PDB entry 6U59 | electron microscopy, 3.86 A resolution | chains C and D of the 12 polymer chains in the assembly

# Chain C
Protein: SOSIP.664 gp120
From: Human immunodeficiency virus 1
Reference sequence: B3UES2 (B3UES2_9HIV1); the construct lacks a stretch of the UniProt sequence and is renumbered around it, so the offset changes along the chain: 31-148 = UniProt 29-146; 149-184 = UniProt 151-186; 189-309 = UniProt 198-318; 312-323 = UniProt 319-330; 3 more segments
Chain sequence (524 residues; each row starts with the number of its first residue; note: 10 numbers in that range are skipped by the numbering (no residue carries them; nothing is unmodelled there); a row labelled like 148A-148D holds insertion residues (148A, then the next letters in order); numbers below 1 keep their minus sign (Met-4 is residue -4)):
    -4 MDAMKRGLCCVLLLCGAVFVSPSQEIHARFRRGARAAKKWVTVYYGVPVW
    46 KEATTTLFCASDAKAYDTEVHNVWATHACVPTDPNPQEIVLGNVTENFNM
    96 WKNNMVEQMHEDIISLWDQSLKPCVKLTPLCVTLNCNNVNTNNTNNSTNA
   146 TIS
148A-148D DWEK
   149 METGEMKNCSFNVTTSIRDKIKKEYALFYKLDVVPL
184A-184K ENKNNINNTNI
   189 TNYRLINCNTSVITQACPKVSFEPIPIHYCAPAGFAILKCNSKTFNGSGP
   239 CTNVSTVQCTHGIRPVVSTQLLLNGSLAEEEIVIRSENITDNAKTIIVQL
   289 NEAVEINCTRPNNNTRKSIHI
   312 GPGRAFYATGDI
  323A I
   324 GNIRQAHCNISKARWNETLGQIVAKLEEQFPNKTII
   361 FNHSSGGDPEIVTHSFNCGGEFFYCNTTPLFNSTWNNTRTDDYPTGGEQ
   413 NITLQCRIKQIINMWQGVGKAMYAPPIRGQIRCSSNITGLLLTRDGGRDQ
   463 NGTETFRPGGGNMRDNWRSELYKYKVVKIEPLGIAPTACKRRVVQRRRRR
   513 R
Disordered / not traced: -4 to 30, 57-62, 139-147, 184A-184K, 505-513
Construct notes: engineered mutation Cys501 (Ala505 in B3UES2), Arg509 (Glu513 in B3UES2), Arg510 (Lys514 in B3UES2), Arg512 (Ala516 in B3UES2), Arg513 (Val517 in B3UES2)
Disulfide bonds: Cys119-Cys205, Cys126-Cys196, Cys131-Cys157, Cys218-Cys247, Cys228-Cys239, Cys296-Cys331, Cys378-Cys445, Cys385-Cys418
Glycans and other covalent adducts: N-acetylglucosamine (NAG) linked to Asn88, Asn156, Asn160, Asn197, Asn234, Asn241, Asn262, Asn276, Asn295, Asn301, Asn332, Asn339, Asn355, Asn362, Asn386, Asn392, Asn396, Asn413, Asn448
Reported in the primary citation:
  - post-translational modification sites: Asn88, Asn234, Asn241, Asn276, Asn295, Asn339, Asn355, Asn448

# Chain D
Protein: SOSIP.664 gp41
From: Human immunodeficiency virus 1
Reference sequence: B3UEZ6 (B3UEZ6_9HIV1); residues 512-664 here correspond to UniProt positions 516-668 (UniProt number = residue number + 4)
Chain sequence (153 residues; numbered 512 to 664; the number before each row is that of its first residue):
   512 AVGLGAFILGFLGAAGSTMGAASMALTVQARLLLSGIVQQQNNLLRAPEA
   562 QQHMLQLTVWGIKQLQARVLAVERYLRDQQLLGIWGCSGKIICCTNVPWN
   612 DSWSNKTINEIWDNMTWMQWEKEIDNYTQHIYTLLEVSQIQQEKNEQELL
   662 ELD
Disordered / not traced: 512-524, 544-563
Construct notes: engineered mutation Pro559 (Ile563 in B3UEZ6), Cys605 (Thr609 in B3UEZ6)
Disulfide bonds: Cys598-Cys604
Glycans and other covalent adducts: N-acetylglucosamine (NAG) linked to Asn611, Asn616, Asn625, Asn637

# Interface between chain C and chain D
Disulfides between the chains: Cys501(C)-Cys605(D)
Pairs across the interface - 109 pairs, chain C then chain D:
  Lys34(C) - Pro609(D)
  Lys34(C) - Trp610(D)  hydrogen bond (backbone-backbone)
  Lys34(C) - Asp612(D)  salt bridge
  Lys34(C) - Ser615(D)
  Lys34(C) - Lys617(D)  hydrogen bond (side chain-backbone)
  Lys34(C) - Ile619(D)
  Trp35(C) - Asn607(D)
  Trp35(C) - Val608(D)
  Trp35(C) - Pro609(D)
  Trp35(C) - Trp610(D)
  Val36(C) - Thr606(D)  hydrogen bond (backbone-side chain)
  Val36(C) - Val608(D)  hydrogen bond (backbone-backbone)
  Val36(C) - Pro609(D)
  Val36(C) - Trp610(D)  hydrophobic
  Val36(C) - Trp614(D)  hydrophobic
  Val36(C) - Ile642(D)  hydrophobic
  Val36(C) - Leu646(D)  hydrophobic
  Thr37(C) - Ile603(D)
  Thr37(C) - Cys604(D)  hydrogen bond (side chain-backbone)
  Val38(C) - Leu593(D)  hydrophobic
  Val38(C) - Trp596(D)  hydrophobic
  Val38(C) - Ile602(D)
  Val38(C) - Ile603(D)
  Val38(C) - Cys604(D)  hydrogen bond (backbone-backbone)
  Val38(C) - Leu646(D)  hydrophobic
  Tyr39(C) - Ile602(D)
  Tyr39(C) - Ile603(D)  hydrophobic
  Tyr39(C) - Trp623(D)
  Tyr39(C) - Trp628(D)  hydrophobic
  Tyr40(C) - Asp589(D)  hydrogen bond
  Tyr40(C) - Leu593(D)  hydrophobic
  Tyr40(C) - Ile602(D)  hydrogen bond (backbone-backbone)
  Val42(C) - Trp628(D)  hydrophobic
  Pro43(C) - Ser534(D)
  Pro43(C) - Ala536(D)  hydrophobic
  Pro43(C) - Trp628(D)
  Pro43(C) - Met629(D)
  Val44(C) - Trp628(D)  hydrophobic
  Val44(C) - Met629(D)  hydrophobic
  Trp45(C) - Met629(D)  hydrophobic
  Thr50(C) - Leu581(D)
  Thr51(C) - Lys574(D)
  Thr51(C) - Gln577(D)  hydrogen bond
  Leu52(C) - Lys574(D)
  Phe53(C) - Gln575(D)
  Phe53(C) - Ala578(D)  hydrophobic
  Cys54(C) - Trp571(D)  hydrophobic
  Trp69(C) - Trp571(D)  hydrogen bond (backbone-side chain)
  Thr71(C) - Trp571(D)
  His72(C) - Gln567(D)  hydrogen bond
  Ala73(C) - Thr569(D)
  Val75(C) - Gln575(D)
  Gln82(C) - Arg542(D)  hydrogen bond (backbone-side chain)
  Ile84(C) - Met535(D)
  Ile84(C) - Leu537(D)  hydrophobic
  Ile84(C) - Val539(D)  hydrophobic
  Val85(C) - Met535(D)
  Leu86(C) - Met535(D)
  Leu86(C) - Ala536(D)
  Gly87(C) - Met535(D)
  Asn88(C) - Ala532(D)
  Asn88(C) - Ala533(D)
  Val89(C) - Ala533(D)  hydrophobic
  Asp107(C) - Trp571(D)
  Asp107(C) - Lys574(D)  salt bridge
  Ser110(C) - Val570(D)
  Leu111(C) - Val570(D)  hydrophobic
  Leu111(C) - Trp571(D)
  Tyr217(C) - Trp571(D)  hydrophobic
  Pro220(C) - Ala578(D)
  Ala221(C) - Leu543(D)  hydrophobic
  Ala221(C) - Ala582(D)
  Gly222(C) - Arg585(D)
  Phe223(C) - Leu581(D)  hydrophobic
  Phe223(C) - Arg585(D)
  Gln246(C) - Val539(D)
  Gln246(C) - Leu543(D)
  Ile491(C) - Val539(D)  hydrophobic
  Ile491(C) - Gln540(D)
  Ile491(C) - Arg585(D)  hydrogen bond (backbone-side chain)
  Pro493(C) - Gln540(D)
  Pro493(C) - Asp589(D)
  Leu494(C) - Leu593(D)  hydrophobic
  Leu494(C) - Trp596(D)  hydrophobic
  Leu494(C) - Tyr643(D)
  Gly495(C) - Glu632(D)
  Ile496(C) - Trp628(D)
  Ile496(C) - Trp631(D)  hydrogen bond (backbone-side chain)
  Ile496(C) - Glu632(D)  hydrogen bond (backbone-side chain)
  Ile496(C) - Ile635(D)
  Ile496(C) - Tyr643(D)  hydrophobic
  Ile496(C) - Leu646(D)  hydrophobic
  Ala497(C) - Trp610(D)
  Ala497(C) - Trp623(D)  hydrophobic
  Ala497(C) - Trp628(D)  hydrophobic
  Ala497(C) - Trp631(D)
  Pro498(C) - Trp610(D)
  Pro498(C) - Ile619(D)
  Pro498(C) - Ile622(D)
  Pro498(C) - Trp631(D)
  Thr499(C) - Ile619(D)
  Cys501(C) - Cys605(D)  disulfide
  Lys502(C) - Cys605(D)  hydrogen bond (backbone-side chain)
  Lys502(C) - Thr606(D)
  Arg503(C) - Trp596(D)  hydrogen bond (side chain-backbone)
  Arg503(C) - Cys598(D)
  Arg503(C) - Cys605(D)  hydrogen bond (side chain-backbone)
  Arg503(C) - Thr606(D)  hydrogen bond (backbone-backbone)
  Arg503(C) - Asn607(D)  hydrogen bond (backbone-side chain)
Other interface residues (no listed pair), chain C (60 interface residues in all): Gly41, Cys74, Asp78, Asn80, Pro81, Gln103, Gln114, Ile215, Ala224, Lys490, Glu492, Arg504
Other interface residues (no listed pair), chain D (57 interface residues in all): Ala526, His564, Leu592, Gly597, Asn616, Thr618, Ile651, Glu654

# In short
Chain C and chain D form an interface of 60 and 57 residues respectively, with 1 disulfide bond, 20 hydrogen
bonds and 2 salt bridges. Polar pairs include Lys34(C)-Asp612(D), Asp107(C)-Lys574(D) and Lys34(C)-Lys617(D).
The paper reports modification sites Asn88(C), Asn234(C) and Asn241(C) among others.
Chain C is SOSIP.664 gp120 and chain D is SOSIP.664 gp41, both from Human immunodeficiency virus 1; the
structure, HIV-1 B41 SOSIP.664 in complex with rabbit antibody 13B, was determined by electron microscopy.
